4JI8 - chains A and J of the 21 polymer chains in the assembly; structure by X-ray diffraction, 3.74 A resolution.

Chain A:
Molecule: 16S rRNA
Organism: Thermus thermophilus
Sequence (1522 nucleotides; row label = number of the first residue in the row; note: 42 numbers in that range are skipped by the numbering (no residue carries them; nothing is unmodelled there); a row labelled like 190A-190L holds insertion residues (190A, then the next letters in order); numbering starts at 0):
     0 UUUGUUGGAG AGUUUGAUCC UGGCUCAGGG UGAACGCUGG CGGCGUGCCU AAGACAUGCA
    60 AGUCGUGCGG G
    73 CCGCGGGGUU UU
    88 ACUCCG
    95 UGGUC
   101 AGCGGCGGAC GGGUGAGUAA CGCGUGGGU
  129A G
   130 ACCUACCCGG AAGAGGGGGA CAACCCGGGG AAACUCGGGC UAAUCCCCCA UGUGGACCCG
   190 C
190A-190L CCCUUGGGGUGU
   191 GUCCAAAGGG CUUU
   216 GCCCGCUUCC GGAUGGGCCC GCGUCCCAUC AGCUAGUUGG UGGGGUAAUG GCCCACCAAG
   276 GCGACGACGG GUAGCCGGUC UGAGAGGAUG GCCGGCCACA GGGGCACUGA GACACGGGCC
   336 CCACUCCUAC GGGAGGCAGC AGUUAGGAAU CUUCCGCAAU GGGCGCAAGC CUGACGGAGC
   396 GACGCCGCUU GGAGGAAGAA GCCCUUCGGG GUGUAAACUC CUGAA
   442 CCCGGGACGA AACCCCCGAC GA
   474 GGGGACUGAC GGUACCGGG
   494 GUAAUAGCGC CGGCCAACUC CGUGCCAGCA GCCGCGGUAA UACGGAGGGC GCGAGCGUUA
   554 CCCGGAUUCA CUGGGCGUAA AGGGCGUGUA GGCGGCCUGG GGCGUCCCAU GUGAAAGACC
   614 ACGGCUCAAC CGUGGGGGAG CGUGGGAUAC GCUCAGGCUA GACGGUGGGA GAGGGUGGUG
   674 GAAUUCCCGG AGUAGCGGUG AAAUGCGCAG AUACCGGGAG GAACGCCGAU GGCGAAGGCA
   734 GCCACCUGGU CCACCCGUGA CGCUGAGGCG CGAAAGCGUG GGGAGCAAAC CGGAUUAGAU
   794 ACCCGGGUAG UCCACGCCCU AAACGAUGCG CGCUAGGUCU CUGGGUCU
   848 CCUGGGGGCC GAAGCUAACG CGUUAAGCGC GCCGCCUGGG GAGUACGGCC GCAAGGCUGA
   908 AACUCAAAGG AAUUGACGGG GGCCCGCACA AGCGGUGGAG CAUGUGGUUU AAUUCGAAGX
   968 AACGCGAAGA ACCUUACCAG GCCUUGACAU GCUAGG
 1003A G
  1004 AACCCGGGUG AAAGCCUGGG GUGCCCC
1030A-1030D GCGA
  1031 GGGGAGCCCU AGCACAGGUG CUGCAUGGCC GUCGUCAGCU CGUGCCGUGA GGUGUUGGGU
  1091 UAAGUCCCGC AACGAGCGCA ACCCCCGCCG UUAGUUGCCA GCGGUUCGGC CGGGCACUCU
  1151 AACGGGACUG CCCGCGAAA
  1171 GCGGGAGGAA GGAGGGGACG ACGUCUGGUC AGCAUGGCCC UUACGGCCUG GGCGACACAC
  1231 GUGCUACAAU GCCCACUACA AAGCGAUGCC ACCCGGCAAC GGGGAGCUAA UCGCAAAAAG
  1291 GUGGGCCCAG UUCGGAUUGG GGUCUGCAAC CCGACCCCAU GAAGCCGGAA UCGCUAGUAA
  1351 UCGCGGAUCA G
 1361A C
  1362 CAUGCCGCGG UGAAUACGUU CCCGGGCCUU GUACACACXG CCXGUXACGC CAUGGGAGCG
  1422 GGCUCUACCC GAAGUCGCCG GG
  1446 AGCCUACGGG
  1459 CAGGCGCCGA GGGUAGGGCC CGUGACUGGG GCGAAGUCGU AACAAGGUAG CUGUACCGGA
  1519 AGGUGCGGCU GGAUCCACUC CUUUCU
Disordered / not traced: 0-2, 1534-1538
Sequence notes: conflict C1534 (A2157 in M26923.1), A1535 (C2158 in M26923.1)
Modified / non-standard residues: PSU (pseudouridine-5'-monophosphate) at position 516, 7MG (7N-methyl-8-hydroguanosine-5'-monophosphate) at position 527, M2G (N2-dimethylguanosine-5'-monophosphate) at position 966, 5MC (5-methylcytidine-5'-monophosphate) at position 967, 2MG (2N-methylguanosine-5'-monophosphate) at position 1207, 5MC (5-methylcytidine-5'-monophosphate) at position 1400, 4OC (4n,o2'-methylcytidine-5'-monophosphate) at position 1402, 5MC (5-methylcytidine-5'-monophosphate) at position 1404, 5MC (5-methylcytidine-5'-monophosphate) at position 1407, UR3 (3-methyluridine-5'-monophoshate) at position 1498, MA6 (6N-dimethyladenosine-5'-monophoshate) at position 1518, MA6 (6N-dimethyladenosine-5'-monophoshate) at position 1519, PSU (pseudouridine-5'-monophosphate) at position 1540, PSU (pseudouridine-5'-monophosphate) at position 1541
Bound ions: Mg2+ site 1 near A53 (its only coordinating residue here); Mg2+ site 2: A59, U387; Mg2+ site 3 near G61 (its only coordinating residue here); Mg2+ site 4 near U83 (its only coordinating residue here); Mg2+ site 5: G107, G324; Mg2+ site 6 near A109 (its only coordinating residue here); Mg2+ site 7: C110, G377; Mg2+ site 8: G117, G289; Mg2+ site 9: G124, U125, G236; Mg2+ site 10 near A149 (its only coordinating residue here); Mg2+ site 11 near G167 (its only coordinating residue here); Mg2+ site 12 near U182 (its only coordinating residue here); 83 more Mg2+ sites not listed
Small-molecule neighbours: streptomycin (SRY): U12, U14, C526, 7MG_527, C912, A913, A914, A915, C1490, G1491
Reported in the primary citation:
  - mutagenesis - C1490U: increased growth

Chain J:
Protein: Ribosomal protein S10
Organism: Thermus thermophilus
UniProt: Q5SHN7 (RS10_THET8); numbering as in UniProt (aligned over 1-105)
Amino-acid sequence (105 residues; each row starts with the number of its first residue):
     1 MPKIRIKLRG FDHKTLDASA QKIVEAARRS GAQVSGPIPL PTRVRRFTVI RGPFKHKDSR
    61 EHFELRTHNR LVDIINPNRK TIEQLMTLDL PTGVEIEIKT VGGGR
Disordered / not traced: 1-2, 101-105

Chain A / chain J interface:
Pairs across the interface (80; chain A residue first):
  G963(A) - Phe54(J)  base contact
  A964(A) - Phe54(J)  sugar contact
  A964(A) - Lys55(J)  sugar contact
  A969(A) - Lys55(J)  salt bridge to the phosphate
  C972(A) - Lys55(J)  sugar contact
  C972(A) - His56(J)  sugar contact
  C972(A) - Lys57(J)  hydrogen bond to the sugar
  G973(A) - Phe54(J)  base contact
  G973(A) - Lys55(J)  hydrogen bond to the sugar
  G973(A) - Lys57(J)  salt bridge to the phosphate
  A975(A) - Thr48(J)  base contact
  A975(A) - Lys57(J)  salt bridge to the phosphate
  A975(A) - Arg60(J)  base contact
  G1058(A) - Pro53(J)  base contact
  C1059(A) - Arg51(J)  sugar contact
  C1059(A) - Gly52(J)  sugar contact
  C1059(A) - Pro53(J)  base contact
  C1060(A) - Arg51(J)  sugar contact
  C1060(A) - Gly52(J)  sugar contact
  C1060(A) - His56(J)  hydrogen bond to the sugar
  C1060(A) - Ser59(J)  phosphate contact
  G1061(A) - His56(J)  hydrogen bond to the sugar
  G1061(A) - Ser59(J)  hydrogen bond to the phosphate
  A1123(A) - Ser35(J)  phosphate contact
  A1123(A) - Gly36(J)  sugar contact
  A1123(A) - Pro37(J)  sugar contact
  A1123(A) - Ile38(J)  sugar contact
  A1123(A) - Pro39(J)  base contact
  G1124(A) - Gln33(J)  phosphate contact
  G1124(A) - Ser35(J)  phosphate contact
  G1124(A) - Ile38(J)  sugar contact
  U1125(A) - Arg5(J)  hydrogen bond to the sugar
  U1125(A) - Ser35(J)  phosphate contact
  U1125(A) - Ile38(J)  sugar contact
  U1126(A) - Leu40(J)  phosphate contact
  U1150(A) - Pro39(J)  hydrogen bond to the sugar
  U1150(A) - Leu40(J)  sugar contact
  U1150(A) - Pro41(J)  sugar contact
  A1151(A) - Pro39(J)  sugar contact
  A1151(A) - Pro41(J)  sugar contact
  A1151(A) - Thr42(J)  hydrogen bond to the phosphate
  A1151(A) - Arg70(J)  phosphate contact
  A1152(A) - His13(J)  hydrogen bond to the phosphate
  A1152(A) - Asp17(J)  sugar contact
  A1152(A) - Thr42(J)  phosphate contact
  A1152(A) - His68(J)  salt bridge to the phosphate
  A1152(A) - Arg70(J)  salt bridge to the phosphate
  C1153(A) - His13(J)  salt bridge to the phosphate
  C1189(A) - Arg51(J)  salt bridge to the phosphate
  C1189(A) - Glu61(J)  phosphate contact
  G1197(A) - His56(J)  base contact
  G1198(A) - Pro53(J)  base contact
  G1198(A) - Phe54(J)  sugar contact
  G1198(A) - Lys55(J)  sugar contact
  G1198(A) - His56(J)  base contact
  U1199(A) - Phe54(J)  sugar contact
  G1202(A) - Pro53(J)  base contact
  G1253(A) - Val44(J)  phosphate contact
  C1254(A) - Arg43(J)  base contact
  C1254(A) - Val44(J)  phosphate contact
  C1254(A) - Arg45(J)  salt bridge to the phosphate
  G1255(A) - Arg43(J)  base contact
  U1278(A) - Lys99(J)  base contact
  A1279(A) - Lys7(J)  salt bridge to the phosphate
  A1279(A) - Arg9(J)  salt bridge to the phosphate
  A1279(A) - Arg43(J)  base contact
  A1279(A) - Lys99(J)  salt bridge to the phosphate
  A1280(A) - Lys7(J)  salt bridge to the phosphate
  A1280(A) - Leu40(J)  sugar contact
  A1280(A) - Pro41(J)  base contact
  A1280(A) - Arg43(J)  salt bridge to the phosphate
  U1281(A) - Lys7(J)  base contact
  U1281(A) - Leu40(J)  base contact
  C1366(A) - Lys57(J)  sugar contact
  C1366(A) - Arg60(J)  hydrogen bond to the sugar
  C1367(A) - Thr48(J)  hydrogen bond to the sugar
  C1367(A) - Arg60(J)  salt bridge to the phosphate
  C1367(A) - His62(J)  hydrogen bond to the phosphate
  G1368(A) - Arg46(J)  hydrogen bond to the sugar
  G1368(A) - His62(J)  salt bridge to the phosphate
Also at the interface, not in a pair above, chain A (34 interface residues in all): G1365
Also at the interface, not in a pair above, chain J (35 interface residues in all): Asp58, Asp73

Overview:
Chain A and chain J form an interface of 34 and 35 residues respectively; the contacts include 13 hydrogen
bonds and 15 salt bridges. Polar pairs include C972(A)-Lys57(J), G973(A)-Lys55(J) and C1060(A)-His56(J). Bound
to chain A: streptomycin. A59(A) and U387(A) form the Mg2+ site 2. From the paper: C1490U of chain A increases
growth.
Chain A is 16S rRNA and chain J is Ribosomal protein S10, both from Thermus thermophilus; the structure,
Crystal Structure of 30S ribosomal subunit from Thermus thermophilus, was determined by X-ray diffraction
(same publication as 4JI0, 4JI1, 4JI2, 4JI3, 4JI4, 4JI5, 4JI6 and 4JI7).
